PDB entry 6V83 | X-ray diffraction, 1.80 A resolution | chain A

== Chain A ==
Protein: Beta-lactamase
Organism: Escherichia coli
Notes: EC 3.5.2.6
UniProt: Q9L5C7 (Q9L5C7_ECOLX); the author numbering skips numbers that UniProt does not, so the offset changes along the chain: 25-57 = UniProt 29-61; 59-238 = UniProt 62-241; 240-252 = UniProt 242-254; 254-290 = UniProt 255-291
Chain sequence (263 residues; row label = number of the first residue in the row; note: 3 numbers in that range are skipped by the numbering (no residue carries them; nothing is unmodelled there)):
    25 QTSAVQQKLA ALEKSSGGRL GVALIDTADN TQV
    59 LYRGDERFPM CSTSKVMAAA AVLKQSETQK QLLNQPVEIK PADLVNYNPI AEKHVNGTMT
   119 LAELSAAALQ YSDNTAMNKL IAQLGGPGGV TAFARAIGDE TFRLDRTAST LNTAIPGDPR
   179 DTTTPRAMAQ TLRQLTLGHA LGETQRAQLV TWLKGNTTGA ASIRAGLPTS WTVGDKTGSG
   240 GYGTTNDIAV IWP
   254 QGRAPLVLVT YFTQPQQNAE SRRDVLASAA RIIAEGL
Unresolved in the structure: 25-26
Sequence notes: engineered mutation Ala166 (Glu169 in Q9L5C7), Ser167 (Pro170 in Q9L5C7), Gly240 (Asp242 in Q9L5C7)
Covalent attachments: acylated ceftazidime (CAZ) linked to Ser70
Ligand contacts: acylated ceftazidime (CAZ): Cys69, Lys73, Asn104, Tyr105, Ser130, Asn132, Ser167, Asn170, Thr171, Thr216, Lys234, Thr235, Gly236, Ser237, Gly238, Gly240, Ser274

== Summary ==
Acylated ceftazidime is covalently linked to Ser70.
Chain A is Beta-lactamase (Escherichia coli); the structure, Crystal structure of CTX-M-14 E166A/P167S/D240G
beta-lactamase in complex with ceftazidime-1, was determined by X-ray diffraction, deposited together with
6V5E, 6V6G, 6V6P, 6V7T and 6V8V.
